PDB entry 4AUL | X-ray diffraction, 1.50 A resolution | chains B and C of the 4 polymer chains in the assembly

== Chain B (and C) ==
Protein: Catalase-phenol oxidase
Source organism: Scytalidium thermophilum
Notes: EC 1.11.1.6; chain C of this document is another copy of the same molecule, construct and numbering; everything in this record applies to it too
Sequence (719 residues; row label = number of the first residue in the row; numbers below 1 keep their minus sign (Gly-20 is residue -20)):
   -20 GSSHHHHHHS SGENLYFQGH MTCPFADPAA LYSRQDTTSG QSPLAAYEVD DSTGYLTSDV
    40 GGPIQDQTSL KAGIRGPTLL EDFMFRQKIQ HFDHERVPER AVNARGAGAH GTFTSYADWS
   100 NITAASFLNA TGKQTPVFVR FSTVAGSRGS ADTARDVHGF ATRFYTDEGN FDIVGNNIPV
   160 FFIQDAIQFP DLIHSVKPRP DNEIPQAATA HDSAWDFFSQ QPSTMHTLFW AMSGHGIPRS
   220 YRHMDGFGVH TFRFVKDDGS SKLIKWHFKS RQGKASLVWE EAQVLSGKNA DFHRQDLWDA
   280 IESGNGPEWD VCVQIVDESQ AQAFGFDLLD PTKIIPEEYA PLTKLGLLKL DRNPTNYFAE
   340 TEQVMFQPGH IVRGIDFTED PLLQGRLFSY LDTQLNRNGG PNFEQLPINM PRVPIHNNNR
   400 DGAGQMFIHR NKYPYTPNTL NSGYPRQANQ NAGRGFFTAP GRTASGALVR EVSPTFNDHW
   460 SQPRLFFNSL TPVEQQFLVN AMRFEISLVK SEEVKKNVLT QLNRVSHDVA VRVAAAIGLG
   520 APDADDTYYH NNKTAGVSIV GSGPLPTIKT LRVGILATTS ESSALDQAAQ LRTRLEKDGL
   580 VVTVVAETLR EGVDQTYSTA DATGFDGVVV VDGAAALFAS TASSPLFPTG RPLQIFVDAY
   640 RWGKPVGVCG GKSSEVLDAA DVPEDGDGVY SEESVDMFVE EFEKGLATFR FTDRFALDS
Not modelled in the structure: -20 to 21, 619-621 (chain C: -20 to 20, 619-621, 651-652)
Metal / ion sites: Ca2+ near Ser255 (its only coordinating residue here); heme Fe near Tyr369 (its only coordinating residue here)
Residues lining bound ligands:
  - heme (HEM), molecule 1: Ile68, Phe71, Asp72
  - heme (HEM), molecule 2: Arg79, Ala80, Val81, Asn82, Arg119, Gly138, Phe139, Ala140, Val153, Gly154, Asn155, Phe160, Ala165, Phe168, Val228, His229, Val343, Met344, Phe345, Leu361, Gly364, Arg365, Ser368, Tyr369, Thr372, Gln373, Arg376
From the paper describing this entry:
  - binding site for heme: Gln373, Arg376

== Interface between chain B and chain C ==
Pairs across the interface (238):
  Leu23(B) - Ile407(C)  hydrophobic
  Tyr26(B) - Phe406(C)
  Tyr26(B) - Ile407(C)  hydrogen bond (backbone-backbone)
  Glu27(B) - Ile407(C)
  Glu27(B) - Arg409(C)  salt bridge
  Val28(B) - Phe406(C)  hydrophobic
  Val28(B) - Ile407(C)  hydrogen bond (backbone-backbone)
  Val28(B) - His408(C)
  Val28(B) - Arg409(C)  hydrogen bond (backbone-backbone)
  Asp29(B) - His395(C)  hydrogen bond (backbone-side chain)
  Asp29(B) - Arg409(C)  salt bridge
  Asp30(B) - Ile394(C)
  Asp30(B) - His395(C)  salt bridge
  Asp30(B) - Asn396(C)
  Asp30(B) - His408(C)
  Asp30(B) - Asn410(C)
  Asp30(B) - Asn420(C)  hydrogen bond (backbone-side chain)
  Asp30(B) - Tyr423(C)
  Ser31(B) - Tyr423(C)
  Thr32(B) - His395(C)
  Thr32(B) - Tyr423(C)
  Gly33(B) - Tyr423(C)
  Gly33(B) - Pro424(C)
  Gly33(B) - Arg425(C)  hydrogen bond (backbone-backbone)
  Tyr34(B) - His395(C)
  Tyr34(B) - Arg425(C)
  Tyr34(B) - Gln426(C)
  Tyr34(B) - Ala427(C)  hydrophobic
  Tyr34(B) - Ala431(C)
  Tyr34(B) - Gly432(C)
  Leu35(B) - His395(C)
  Leu35(B) - Asn396(C)
  Leu35(B) - Pro424(C)
  Leu35(B) - Arg425(C)  hydrogen bond (backbone-backbone)
  Thr36(B) - Pro393(C)
  Thr36(B) - Ile394(C)
  Thr36(B) - His395(C)  hydrogen bond (backbone-backbone)
  Thr36(B) - Asn396(C)  hydrogen bond (backbone-side chain)
  Ser37(B) - Ile394(C)
  Ser37(B) - Asn396(C)
  Asp38(B) - Glu383(C)
  Asp38(B) - Pro390(C)
  Asp38(B) - Ile394(C)
  Asp38(B) - Asn396(C)  hydrogen bond
  Asp38(B) - Asn398(C)  hydrogen bond
  Val39(B) - Gly148(C)
  Val39(B) - Asn149(C)  hydrogen bond (backbone-backbone)
  Val39(B) - His349(C)
  Val39(B) - Glu383(C)
  Val39(B) - Pro390(C)
  Gly40(B) - Glu147(C)
  Gly40(B) - Gly148(C)
  Gly40(B) - Pro390(C)
  Gly40(B) - Val392(C)
  Gly41(B) - Glu147(C)
  Gly41(B) - Gly148(C)
  Pro42(B) - Glu147(C)
  Pro42(B) - Ala427(C)  hydrophobic
  Pro42(B) - Gly432(C)
  Pro42(B) - Arg433(C)
  Pro42(B) - Gly434(C)
  Pro42(B) - Phe435(C)  hydrogen bond (backbone-backbone)
  Ile43(B) - Ala427(C)  hydrogen bond (backbone-backbone)
  Gln44(B) - Gln426(C)
  Gln44(B) - Ala427(C)  hydrogen bond (backbone-backbone)
  Asp45(B) - Gln426(C)  hydrogen bond (backbone-side chain)
  Gln46(B) - Thr415(C)
  Gln46(B) - Gln426(C)
  Leu49(B) - Thr437(C)
  Leu59(B) - Gln363(C)
  Leu59(B) - Gly364(C)
  Leu59(B) - Phe367(C)  hydrophobic
  Glu60(B) - Phe356(C)
  Glu60(B) - Gln363(C)  hydrogen bond
  Glu60(B) - Leu366(C)
  Glu60(B) - Arg441(C)  salt bridge
  Phe62(B) - Gly348(C)
  Phe62(B) - Ile350(C)  hydrophobic
  Phe62(B) - Phe435(C)  hydrophobic
  Met63(B) - Phe435(C)  hydrophobic
  Arg65(B) - Leu366(C)  hydrogen bond (side chain-backbone)
  Arg65(B) - Phe367(C)
  Arg65(B) - Leu370(C)
  Gln66(B) - Leu370(C)
  Gln66(B) - Asn398(C)  hydrogen bond
  Lys67(B) - Asn398(C)
  Gln69(B) - Leu370(C)  hydrogen bond (side chain-backbone)
  Gln69(B) - Leu374(C)
  Gln69(B) - Phe382(C)
  His70(B) - Pro380(C)
  His70(B) - Asn381(C)
  His70(B) - Asn398(C)
  His73(B) - Leu374(C)
  His73(B) - Pro380(C)
  His73(B) - Gly401(C)
  Glu74(B) - Arg399(C)
  Glu74(B) - Asp400(C)
  Glu74(B) - Gly401(C)  hydrogen bond (backbone-backbone)
  Val76(B) - Ala402(C)
  Glu147(B) - Gly40(C)
  Glu147(B) - Gly41(C)
  Glu147(B) - Pro42(C)
  Gly148(B) - Val39(C)
  Gly148(B) - Gly40(C)
  Gly148(B) - Gly41(C)
  Asn149(B) - Val39(C)  hydrogen bond (backbone-backbone)
  Thr334(B) - Ile407(C)
  Thr334(B) - His408(C)
  Thr334(B) - Arg409(C)
  Asn335(B) - His408(C)
  Phe337(B) - Asp400(C)
  Phe337(B) - Gly401(C)
  Phe337(B) - Gln404(C)
  Ala338(B) - Phe406(C)
  Glu339(B) - Ile407(C)
  Gln342(B) - Gly401(C)
  Gln342(B) - Gly403(C)
  Gln342(B) - Gln404(C)  hydrogen bond (side chain-backbone)
  Gly348(B) - Phe62(C)
  His349(B) - Val39(C)
  Ile350(B) - Phe62(C)  hydrophobic
  Phe356(B) - Glu60(C)
  Gln363(B) - Leu59(C)
  Gln363(B) - Glu60(C)  hydrogen bond
  Gly364(B) - Leu59(C)
  Leu366(B) - Glu60(C)
  Leu366(B) - Arg65(C)  hydrogen bond (backbone-side chain)
  Phe367(B) - Leu59(C)  hydrophobic
  Phe367(B) - Arg65(C)
  Leu370(B) - Arg65(C)
  Leu370(B) - Gln66(C)
  Leu370(B) - Gln69(C)  hydrogen bond (backbone-side chain)
  Leu374(B) - Gln69(C)
  Leu374(B) - His73(C)
  Asn377(B) - Ala402(C)
  Asn377(B) - Gly403(C)
  Pro380(B) - His70(C)
  Pro380(B) - His73(C)
  Asn381(B) - His70(C)
  Phe382(B) - Gln69(C)
  Glu383(B) - Asp38(C)
  Glu383(B) - Val39(C)
  Gln384(B) - Met405(C)
  Leu385(B) - Gly403(C)
  Leu385(B) - Gln404(C)
  Leu385(B) - Met405(C)  hydrophobic
  Pro386(B) - Met405(C)
  Asn388(B) - Val39(C)
  Pro390(B) - Asp38(C)
  Pro390(B) - Val39(C)
  Pro390(B) - Gly40(C)
  Val392(B) - Gly40(C)
  Pro393(B) - Thr36(C)
  Ile394(B) - Asp30(C)
  Ile394(B) - Thr36(C)
  Ile394(B) - Ser37(C)
  Ile394(B) - Asp38(C)
  His395(B) - Asp29(C)  hydrogen bond (side chain-backbone)
  His395(B) - Asp30(C)  salt bridge
  His395(B) - Thr32(C)
  His395(B) - Tyr34(C)
  His395(B) - Leu35(C)
  His395(B) - Thr36(C)  hydrogen bond (backbone-backbone)
  Asn396(B) - Asp30(C)
  Asn396(B) - Leu35(C)
  Asn396(B) - Thr36(C)  hydrogen bond (side chain-backbone)
  Asn396(B) - Ser37(C)
  Asn396(B) - Asp38(C)  hydrogen bond
  Asn398(B) - Asp38(C)  hydrogen bond
  Asn398(B) - Gln66(C)  hydrogen bond
  Asn398(B) - Lys67(C)
  Asn398(B) - His70(C)
  Arg399(B) - Asp30(C)  salt bridge
  Arg399(B) - Glu74(C)
  Asp400(B) - Glu74(C)
  Asp400(B) - Phe337(C)
  Gly401(B) - His73(C)
  Gly401(B) - Glu74(C)  hydrogen bond (backbone-backbone)
  Gly401(B) - Phe337(C)
  Gly401(B) - Gln342(C)
  Ala402(B) - Val76(C)
  Ala402(B) - Asn377(C)
  Gly403(B) - Gln342(C)
  Gly403(B) - Asn377(C)
  Gly403(B) - Leu385(C)
  Gln404(B) - Gln342(C)  hydrogen bond (backbone-side chain)
  Gln404(B) - Leu385(C)
  Met405(B) - Tyr26(C)
  Met405(B) - Gln384(C)
  Met405(B) - Pro386(C)
  Met405(B) - Met405(C)  hydrophobic
  Phe406(B) - Tyr26(C)
  Phe406(B) - Val28(C)  hydrophobic
  Phe406(B) - Ala338(C)
  Ile407(B) - Leu23(C)  hydrophobic
  Ile407(B) - Tyr26(C)  hydrogen bond (backbone-backbone)
  Ile407(B) - Glu27(C)
  Ile407(B) - Val28(C)  hydrogen bond (backbone-backbone)
  Ile407(B) - Thr334(C)
  Ile407(B) - Glu339(C)
  His408(B) - Val28(C)
  His408(B) - Asp30(C)
  His408(B) - Thr334(C)
  His408(B) - Asn335(C)
  Arg409(B) - Glu27(C)  salt bridge
  Arg409(B) - Val28(C)  hydrogen bond (backbone-backbone)
  Arg409(B) - Asp29(C)  salt bridge
  Arg409(B) - Thr334(C)
  Asn410(B) - Asp30(C)
  Thr415(B) - Gln46(C)
  Asn420(B) - Asp30(C)  hydrogen bond (side chain-backbone)
  Tyr423(B) - Asp30(C)
  Tyr423(B) - Ser31(C)
  Tyr423(B) - Thr32(C)
  Tyr423(B) - Gly33(C)
  Pro424(B) - Gly33(C)
  Pro424(B) - Leu35(C)
  Arg425(B) - Gly33(C)  hydrogen bond (backbone-backbone)
  Arg425(B) - Tyr34(C)
  Arg425(B) - Leu35(C)  hydrogen bond (backbone-backbone)
  Gln426(B) - Tyr34(C)
  Gln426(B) - Gln44(C)
  Gln426(B) - Asp45(C)  hydrogen bond (side chain-backbone)
  Gln426(B) - Gln46(C)
  Ala427(B) - Tyr34(C)  hydrophobic
  Ala427(B) - Pro42(C)  hydrophobic
  Ala427(B) - Ile43(C)  hydrogen bond (backbone-backbone)
  Ala427(B) - Gln44(C)  hydrogen bond (backbone-backbone)
  Ala431(B) - Tyr34(C)
  Gly432(B) - Tyr34(C)
  Gly432(B) - Pro42(C)
  Arg433(B) - Pro42(C)
  Gly434(B) - Pro42(C)
  Phe435(B) - Pro42(C)  hydrogen bond (backbone-backbone)
  Phe435(B) - Phe62(C)  hydrophobic
  Phe435(B) - Met63(C)  hydrophobic
  Thr437(B) - Leu49(C)
  Arg441(B) - Glu60(C)  salt bridge
Also at the interface, not in a pair above, chain B (103 interface residues in all): Ala51, Arg75, Asp355, Asp371, Gly378, Pro416, Ala443
Also at the interface, not in a pair above, chain C (103 interface residues in all): Ala51, Arg75, Asp355, Asp371, Gly378, Asn388, Pro416, Ala443

== In short ==
The chain B/chain C interface involves 103 residues from each chain; the contacts include 44 hydrogen bonds
and 9 salt bridges. Among the polar pairs are Glu27(B)-Arg409(C), Asp29(B)-Arg409(C) and Asp30(B)-His395(C).
Bound to chain B: heme. From the paper: a binding site for heme at Gln373(B) and Arg376(B).
Both chains are Catalase-phenol oxidase (Scytalidium thermophilum). Entry 4AUL (Crystal structure, recombinant
expression and mutagenesis studies of the bifunctional catalase-phenol oxidase from Scytalidium thermophilum)
was determined by X-ray diffraction, deposited together with 4AUE, 4AUM and 4AUN.
